Entry 8QA1 (electron microscopy, 2.30 A resolution); this record covers chains A and G of the 12 polymer chains in the assembly.

# Chain A (and G)
Protein: Gap junction beta-2 protein
From: Homo sapiens
Notes: chain G of this document is another copy of the same molecule, construct and numbering; everything in this record applies to it too
Reference sequence: P29033 (CXB2_HUMAN); residues 1-226 here = UniProt positions 1-226
Sequence (230 residues; numbered 1 to 230; the number before each row is that of its first residue):
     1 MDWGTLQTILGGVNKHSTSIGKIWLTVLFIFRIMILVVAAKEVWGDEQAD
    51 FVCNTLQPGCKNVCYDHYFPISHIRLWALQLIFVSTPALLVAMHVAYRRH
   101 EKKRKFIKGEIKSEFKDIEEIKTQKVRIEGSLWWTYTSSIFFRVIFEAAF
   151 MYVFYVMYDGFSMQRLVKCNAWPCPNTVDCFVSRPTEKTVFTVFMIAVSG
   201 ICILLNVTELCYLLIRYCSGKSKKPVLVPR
Not modelled in the structure: 1-14, 105-128, 219-230 (chain G: 1-5, 101-129, 220-230)
Sequence notes: expression tag (227-230)
Disulfide bonds: C53-C180, C60-C174, C64-C169
Ligand contacts:
  - phosphatidylethanolamine (PTY), molecule 1: I20, W24, I201, L205
  - phosphatidylethanolamine (PTY), molecule 2: L28, F31, M163, R165, P185, T186, T189, V190, V193, F194, A197, V198
  - phosphatidylethanolamine (PTY), molecule 3: F29, I33, L36, V37, A78, L81, I82, S85
  - phosphatidylethanolamine (PTY), molecule 4: D66, P70, L76, L79, F150, V153, M157
UniProt features mapped onto this chain:
  - binding site (Ca(2+)): E42, G45, E47
  - natural variant: G12 (G12R: In KIDAD), S17 (S17F: In KIDAD), W24 to V226 (deletion: In DFNB1A), R32 (R32H: In DFNB1A; R32L), M34 (M34T: In DFNB1A), V37 (V37I: In DFNB1A), W44 (W44C: In DFNA3A; W44S: In DFNA3A), G45 (G45E: In DFNB1A), D46 to Q48 (sequence variant, change not given here; May contribute to deafness), D46 (D46E: In DFNA3A), D50 (D50N: In KIDAD and HID syndrome; D50Y: In KIDAD), N54 (N54K: In BAPS), 32 further natural variant entries in UniProt
  - mutagenesis: D2 to L10 (Strongly reduced insertion into the cell membrane and strongly reduced gap junction plaque assembly), D2 to Q7 (Loss of gap junction ion conductance), M34 (M34A: Loss of gap junction ion conductance, probably due to very low open probability of the channels. Can form functional channels with wild-type, but with strongly reduced channel conductance ...)
What the authors report for this chain:
  - conformationally variable residues (side-chain flip): W24
  - mutagenesis - K125E: increased stability
  - post-translational modification sites: K125 (citing earlier work)

# Interface between chain A and chain G
Contacting residue pairs - 19 pairs, chain A then chain G:
  N54(A) with T55(G); L56(G), hydrogen bond (side chain-backbone); Q57(G), hydrogen bond; P175(G)
  T55(A) with N54(G); L56(G)
  L56(A) with N54(G), hydrogen bond (backbone-side chain); T55(G); L56(G), hydrophobic
  Q57(A) with N54(G), hydrogen bond
  K168(A) with N176(G), hydrogen bond
  P175(A) with N54(G); D179(G)
  N176(A) with K168(G), hydrogen bond; T177(G), hydrogen bond (side chain-backbone); D179(G), hydrogen bond
  T177(A) with N176(G), hydrogen bond (backbone-side chain)
  D179(A) with P175(G); N176(G), hydrogen bond
Also at the interface, not in a pair above, chain A (10 interface residues in all): V178
Also at the interface, not in a pair above, chain G (10 interface residues in all): V178

# Overview
Chain A and chain G each contribute 10 residues to their interface; the contacts include 10 hydrogen bonds.
Polar pairs include N54(A)-L56(G), N54(A)-Q57(G) and K168(A)-N176(G). Bound to chain A: 4 copies of
phosphatidylethanolamine. The paper reports that K125E of chain A increases stability; a modification site at
K125(A).
Both chains are Gap junction beta-2 protein (Homo sapiens). Entry 8QA1 (Cryo-EM structure of Cx26 solubilised
in LMNG - Hemichannel classification NFlex conformation) was determined by electron microscopy, deposited
together with 8Q9Z, 8QA0, 8QA2 and 8QA3.
